PDB entry 3FOF | X-ray diffraction, 4.00 A resolution | chains B and G of the 8 polymer chains in the assembly

[Chain B]
Name: DNA topoisomerase 4 subunit A
Organism: Streptococcus pneumoniae
Notes: EC 5.99.1.-
UniProtKB: P72525 (PARC_STRPN); residue numbers follow UniProt; this construct covers 1-488
Chain sequence (496 residues; row label = number of the first residue in the row):
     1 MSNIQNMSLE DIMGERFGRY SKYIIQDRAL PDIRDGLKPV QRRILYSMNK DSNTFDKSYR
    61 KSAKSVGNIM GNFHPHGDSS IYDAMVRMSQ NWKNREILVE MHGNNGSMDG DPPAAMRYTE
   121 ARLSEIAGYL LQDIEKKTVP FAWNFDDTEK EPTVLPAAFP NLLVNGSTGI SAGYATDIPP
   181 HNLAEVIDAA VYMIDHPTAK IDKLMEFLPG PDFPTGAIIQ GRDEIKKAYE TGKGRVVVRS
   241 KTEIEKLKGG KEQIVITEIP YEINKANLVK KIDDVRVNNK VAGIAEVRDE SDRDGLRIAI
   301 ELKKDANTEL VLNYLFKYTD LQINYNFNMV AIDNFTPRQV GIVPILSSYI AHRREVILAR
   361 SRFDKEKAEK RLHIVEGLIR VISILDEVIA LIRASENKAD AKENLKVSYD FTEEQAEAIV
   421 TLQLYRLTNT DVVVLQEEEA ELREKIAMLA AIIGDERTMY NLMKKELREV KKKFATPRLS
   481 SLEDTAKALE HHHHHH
Unresolved in the structure: 1-4, 54-55, 166-175, 241-242, 258-261, 281-299, 303-306, 324-325, 480-496
Sequence notes: expression tag (489-496)
Ligand contacts: moxifloxacin (MFX; 1-cyclopropyl-6-fluoro-8-methoxy-7-[(4aS,7aS)-octahydro-6H-pyrrolo[3,4-b]pyridin-6-yl]-4-oxo-1,4-dihydroquinoline-3-carboxylic acid): Gly77, Asp78, Ser79, Ser80, Asp83

[Chain G]
Molecule: 15-nt DNA strand
Sequence (15 nucleotides; numbered 1 to 15; the number before each row is that of its first residue):
     1 CTGTTTTACG TGCAT

[Interface between chain B and chain G]
Contacting residue pairs (10):
  Val40(B) with DC13(G), phosphate contact; DA14(G), phosphate contact
  His74(B) with DA14(G), salt bridge to the phosphate
  His76(B) with DA14(G), hydrogen bond to the phosphate; DT15(G), salt bridge to the phosphate
  Gly77(B) with DT15(G), hydrogen bond to the phosphate
  Ser80(B) with DA14(G), phosphate contact
  Ala84(B) with DC13(G), phosphate contact
  Arg87(B) with DG12(G), salt bridge to the phosphate; DC13(G), salt bridge to the phosphate
Also at the interface, not in a pair above, chain B (8 interface residues in all): Ile81

[Overview]
The interface between chain B and chain G involves 8 residues on one side and 4 on the other, with 2 hydrogen
bonds and 4 salt bridges. Among the polar pairs are His76(B)-DA14(G), Gly77(B)-DT15(G) and His74(B)-DA14(G).
Chain B binds moxifloxacin.
Chain B is DNA topoisomerase 4 subunit A (Streptococcus pneumoniae) and chain G is a 15-nt DNA strand; the
structure, Structural insight into the quinolone-DNA cleavage complex of type IIA topoisomerases, was
determined by X-ray diffraction together with 3FOE from the same study.
